PDB entry 9N6C | electron microscopy, 2.99 A resolution | chains C and H of the 7 polymer chains in the assembly

[Chain C]
Name: AAA family ATPase
From: Escherichia coli
Notes: engineered mutation(s): N-terminal MWSHPQFEK, del native fMet
UniProt: A0AAD2V6K7 (A0AAD2V6K7_ECOLX); numbering as in UniProt (aligned over 2-544)
Sequence (552 residues; numbered -7 to 544; the number before each row is that of its first residue; numbers below 1 keep their minus sign (Met-7 is residue -7)):
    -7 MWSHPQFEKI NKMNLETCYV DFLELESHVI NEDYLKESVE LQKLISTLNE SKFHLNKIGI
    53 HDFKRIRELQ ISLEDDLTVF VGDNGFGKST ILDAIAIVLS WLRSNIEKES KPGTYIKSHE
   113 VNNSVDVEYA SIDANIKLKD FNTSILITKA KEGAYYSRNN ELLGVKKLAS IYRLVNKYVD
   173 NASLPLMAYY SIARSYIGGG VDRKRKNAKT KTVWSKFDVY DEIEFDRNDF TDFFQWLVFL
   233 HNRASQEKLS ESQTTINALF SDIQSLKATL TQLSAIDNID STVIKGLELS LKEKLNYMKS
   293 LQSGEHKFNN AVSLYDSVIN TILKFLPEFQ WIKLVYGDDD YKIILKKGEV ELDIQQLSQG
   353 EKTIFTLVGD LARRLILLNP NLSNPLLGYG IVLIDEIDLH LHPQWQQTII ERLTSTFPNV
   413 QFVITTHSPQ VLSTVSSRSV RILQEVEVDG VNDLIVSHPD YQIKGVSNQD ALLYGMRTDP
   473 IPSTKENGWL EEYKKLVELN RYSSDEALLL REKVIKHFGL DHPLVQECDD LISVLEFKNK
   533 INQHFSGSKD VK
Unresolved in the structure: 193-199, 268-272, 452-544
Differences from the reference sequence: expression tag (-7 to 1); conflict Gly156 (Glu in A0AAD2V6K7)
Residues lining bound ligands:
  - ATP (adenosine-5'-triphosphate), molecule 1: Lys56, Arg57, Asp75, Asn76, Gly77, Phe78, Gly79, Lys80, Ser81, Thr82, His111, Val113, Asn114, Asn115, Asp387
  - ATP, molecule 2: Lys339, Leu344, Gln348, Ser350, Gln351, Glu353
From the paper describing this entry:
  - mutagenesis - R195E/K196E/R197E/K198E/K201E/K203E: decreased growth
  - catalytic residues: Asp387 (proposed by the authors, not directly observed)

[Chain H]
Molecule: Retron IA msDNA
From: Escherichia coli
Sequence (92 nucleotides; each row starts with the number of its first residue):
     1 TAAAGACAGC GAAAGACACA GATTTCTCCT TCGCATATCT GCCCCGGGCA GGGATGCGAA
    61 GGAGAAATCT GTGTCTTTCG CAACCCTAAA CC
Unresolved in the structure: 1-8, 39-49

[How chain C and chain H interact]
Pairs across the interface - 7 pairs, chain C then chain H:
  Pro104(C) with DG15(H), sugar contact
  Gly105(C) with DA16(H), sugar contact
  Thr106(C) with DC17(H), phosphate contact
  Tyr107(C) with DC17(H), hydrogen bond to the phosphate
  Lys109(C) with DC17(H), salt bridge to the phosphate
  Asn152(C) with DT77(H), phosphate contact
  Lys158(C) with DT78(H), salt bridge to the phosphate
Interface residues without a listed pair, chain C (11 interface residues in all): Lys100, Ser110, Asn151, Leu154
Interface residues without a listed pair, chain H (7 interface residues in all): DA18, DT76

[In short]
The interface between chain C and chain H involves 11 residues on one side and 7 on the other, with 1 hydrogen
bond and 2 salt bridges. Among the polar pairs are Tyr107(C)-DC17(H), Lys109(C)-DC17(H) and Lys158(C)-DT78(H).
Ligands of chain C: ATP. The paper reports the catalytic residue Asp387(C);
R195E/K196E/R197E/K198E/K201E/K203E of chain C reduce growth.
Here chain C is AAA family ATPase and chain H is Retron IA msDNA, both from Escherichia coli. Entry 9N6C
(Structure of the Retron IA Complex without the HNH Nuclease) was determined by electron microscopy (same
publication as 9N69 and 9N6B).
